Entry 2J2C (X-ray diffraction, 2.20 A resolution); this record covers chain A.

[Chain A]
Name: Cytosolic purine 5'-nucleotidase
Source organism: Homo sapiens
Notes: EC 3.1.3.5
Reference sequence: P49902 (5NTC_HUMAN); residue numbers follow UniProt; this construct covers 1-536
Amino-acid sequence (555 residues; row label = number of the first residue in the row; numbers below 1 keep their minus sign (Met-18 is residue -18)):
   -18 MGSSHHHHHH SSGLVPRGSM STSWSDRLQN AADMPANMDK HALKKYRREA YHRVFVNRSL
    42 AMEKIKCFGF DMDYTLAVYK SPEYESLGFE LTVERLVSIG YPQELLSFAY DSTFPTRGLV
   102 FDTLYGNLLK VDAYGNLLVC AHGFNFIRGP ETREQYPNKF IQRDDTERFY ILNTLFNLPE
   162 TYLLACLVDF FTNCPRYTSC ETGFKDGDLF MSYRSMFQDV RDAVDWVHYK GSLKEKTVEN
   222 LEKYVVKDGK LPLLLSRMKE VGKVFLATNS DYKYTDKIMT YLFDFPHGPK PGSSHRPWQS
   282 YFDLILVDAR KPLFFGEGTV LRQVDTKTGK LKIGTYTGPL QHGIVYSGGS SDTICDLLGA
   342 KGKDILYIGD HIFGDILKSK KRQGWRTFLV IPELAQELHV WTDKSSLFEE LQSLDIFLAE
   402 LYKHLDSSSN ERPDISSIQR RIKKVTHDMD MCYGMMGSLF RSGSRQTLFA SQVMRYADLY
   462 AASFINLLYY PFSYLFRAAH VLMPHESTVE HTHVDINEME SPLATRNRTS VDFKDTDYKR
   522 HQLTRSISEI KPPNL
Disordered / not traced: -18 to 2, 401-416, 489-536
Swiss-Prot annotation at these positions:
  - active site: Asp52 (Nucleophile), Asp54 (Proton donor)
  - binding site (GMP): Asp52, Asp54, Arg202, Asp206, Lys215, Thr249, Asn250, Lys292
  - binding site (IMP): Asp52, Asp54, Arg202, Asp206, Lys215, Thr249, Asn250, Ser251, Lys292
  - binding site (Mg(2+)): Asp52, Asp54, Asp351
  - binding site ((2R)-2,3-bisphosphoglycerate): Arg144, Lys362, Tyr457
  - binding site (ATP): Arg144, Asn154, Gln453, Arg456
  - binding site (dATP): Arg144, Asn154, Gln453, Arg456
  - binding site (adenosine): Asn154, Met436, Gln453
  - binding site (P(1),P(4)-bis(5'-adenosyl) tetraphosphate): Asn154, Lys362, Gln453, Tyr457
  - modified residue (Phosphoserine): Ser418, Ser502, Ser511, Ser527
  - natural variant: Leu460 (L460P: In SPG45; uncertain significance)
  - mutagenesis: Asp52 (D52N: Loss of 5' nucleotidase activity)
Metal / ion sites: Mg2+: Asp52, Asp54, Asp351
What the authors report for this chain:
  - self-association interface (contacts with another copy of this molecule); pairs are residue here / residue on that copy: Asp145-Arg363 (salt bridge), Arg442-Glu487 (salt bridge)
  - catalytic residues: Asp54, Thr56 (proposed by the authors, not directly observed)
  - catalytic residues: Lys292, Asp351 (by similarity / conservation)
  - binding site for sulfate ion: Phe157 (proposed by the authors, not directly observed)
  - specificity-determining residues: Asn158, Arg202 (proposed by the authors, not directly observed)
  - allosteric site: Arg144, Lys359 to Gln364, Gln420 to Lys425, Arg456, Tyr457 (proposed by the authors, not directly observed)

[Summary]
Asp52, Asp54 and Asp351 coordinate Mg2+. UniProt lists active-site residues Asp52 and Asp54, 8 GMP-binding
residues, 9 IMP-binding residues and 3 Mg2+-binding residues. The paper reports catalytic residues Asp54,
Thr56 and Lys292 among others; a binding site for sulfate ion at Phe157.
Chain A is Cytosolic purine 5'-nucleotidase (Homo sapiens); the structure, Crystal structure of Human
Cytosolic 5'-Nucleotidase II (NT5C2, cN-II), was determined by X-ray diffraction (same publication as 2JGA,
2JCM, 2JC9 and 2CN1).
